Entry 5GQ9 (X-ray diffraction, 2.70 A resolution); this record covers chains B and E of the 6 polymer chains in the assembly.

[Chain B]
Protein: Thermus thermophilus Argonaute
From: Thermus thermophilus (strain HB27 / ATCC BAA-163 / DSM 7039)
Reference sequence: Q746M7 (Q746M7_THET2); residue numbers follow UniProt; this construct covers 1-685
Chain sequence (685 residues; row label = number of the first residue in the row):
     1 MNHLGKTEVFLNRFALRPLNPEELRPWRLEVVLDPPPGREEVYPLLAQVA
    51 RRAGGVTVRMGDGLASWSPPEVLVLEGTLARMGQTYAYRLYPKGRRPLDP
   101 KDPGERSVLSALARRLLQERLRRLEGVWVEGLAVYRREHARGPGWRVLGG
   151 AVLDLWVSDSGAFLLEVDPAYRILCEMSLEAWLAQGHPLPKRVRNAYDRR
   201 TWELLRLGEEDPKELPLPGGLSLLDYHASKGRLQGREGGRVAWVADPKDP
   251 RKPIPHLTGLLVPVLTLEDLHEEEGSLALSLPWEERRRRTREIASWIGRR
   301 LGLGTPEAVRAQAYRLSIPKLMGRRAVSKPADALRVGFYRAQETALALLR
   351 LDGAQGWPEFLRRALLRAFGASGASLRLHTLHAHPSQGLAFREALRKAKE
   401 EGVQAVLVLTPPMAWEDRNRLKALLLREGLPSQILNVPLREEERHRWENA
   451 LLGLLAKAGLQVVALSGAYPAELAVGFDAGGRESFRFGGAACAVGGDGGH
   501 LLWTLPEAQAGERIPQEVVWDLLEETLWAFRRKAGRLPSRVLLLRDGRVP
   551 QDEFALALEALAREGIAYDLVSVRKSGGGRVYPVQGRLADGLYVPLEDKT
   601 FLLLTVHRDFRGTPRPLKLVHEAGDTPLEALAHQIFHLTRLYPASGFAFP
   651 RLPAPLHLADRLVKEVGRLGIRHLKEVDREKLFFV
Not modelled in the structure: 1-2, 80-84, 271-275
Bound ions: Mg2+ site 1: Asp478, Asp546 (shared with 2 residues of chain F); Mg2+ site 2: Asp478, Asp660 (shared with 1 residue of chain F); Mg2+ site 3: Val685 (shared with DC1(E), DA3(E) of chain E)
Swiss-Prot annotation at these positions:
  - active site: Asp478, Glu512, Asp546, Asp660
  - binding site (Mn(2+)): Asp478, Asp546, Asp660, Val685
  - mutagenesis: Arg172 (R172A: Reduced cleavage of target RNA; further decreased when associated with A-548), Tyr197 (Y197A: No change in cleavage of target RNA; when associated with 226-AHASKGA-232), Tyr226 to Arg232 (No change in cleavage of target RNA), Arg232 (R232A: No change in cleavage of target RNA), Arg418 to Lys422 (No cleavage of target RNA), Lys422 (K422A: No cleavage of target RNA), Lys457 (K457A: No cleavage of target RNA; when associated with 418-ANRLA-422), Asp478 (D478A: No cleavage of target RNA. No cleavage of tDNA, no DNA associates with TtAgo in E.coli; when associated with A-546 ...), Glu512 (E512A: No cleavage of tDNA), Asp546 (D546A: No cleavage of target RNA. No cleavage of tDNA, no DNA associates with TtAgo in E.coli; when associated with A-478 ...), Arg548 (R548A: Poor cleavage of target RNA), Asp660 (D660A: Poor cleavage of target RNA. No cleavage of tDNA)

[Chain E]
Molecule: 21-nt DNA strand
Sequence (21 nucleotides; row label = number of the first residue in the row):
     1 CGAGGTAGTAGGTTGTATAGT
Not modelled in the structure: 17-21
Bound ions: Mg2+: DC1, DA3 (shared with Val685(B) of chain B)

[How chain B and chain E interact]
Residue-residue contacts - 70 pairs, chain B then chain E:
  Ala170(B) - DG8(E)  phosphate contact
  Tyr171(B) - DG8(E)  hydrogen bond to the phosphate
  Arg172(B) - DT9(E)  salt bridge to the phosphate
  Ile173(B) - DG8(E)  phosphate contact
  Ile173(B) - DT9(E)  hydrogen bond to the phosphate
  Arg192(B) - DA10(E)  phosphate contact
  Arg194(B) - DA10(E)  salt bridge to the phosphate
  Thr201(B) - DA10(E)  phosphate contact
  Thr201(B) - DG11(E)  hydrogen bond to the phosphate
  Val264(B) - DT9(E)  phosphate contact
  Val264(B) - DA10(E)  phosphate contact
  Leu265(B) - DT9(E)  sugar contact
  Thr266(B) - DT9(E)  sugar contact
  Leu267(B) - DA7(E)  base contact
  Leu267(B) - DG8(E)  sugar contact
  Leu279(B) - DA7(E)  sugar contact
  Leu279(B) - DG8(E)  sugar contact
  Ser280(B) - DT6(E)  phosphate contact
  Ser280(B) - DA7(E)  phosphate contact
  Leu281(B) - DA7(E)  hydrogen bond to the phosphate
  Arg286(B) - DA7(E)  salt bridge to the phosphate
  Pro412(B) - DC1(E)  base contact
  Met413(B) - DC1(E)  hydrogen bond to the base
  Ala414(B) - DC1(E)  base contact
  Trp415(B) - DC1(E)  base contact
  Arg418(B) - DC1(E)  salt bridge to the phosphate
  Lys422(B) - DC1(E)  salt bridge to the phosphate
  Ser432(B) - DC1(E)  phosphate contact
  Gln433(B) - DC1(E)  hydrogen bond to the phosphate
  Ile434(B) - DC1(E)  hydrogen bond to the phosphate
  Ile434(B) - DG2(E)  sugar contact
  Leu435(B) - DG2(E)  phosphate contact
  Asn436(B) - DC1(E)  base contact
  Asn436(B) - DG2(E)  hydrogen bond to the phosphate
  His445(B) - DG2(E)  base contact
  Arg446(B) - DG2(E)  salt bridge to the phosphate
  Asn449(B) - DG2(E)  hydrogen bond to the base
  Asn449(B) - DA3(E)  hydrogen bond to the sugar
  Lys457(B) - DC1(E)  salt bridge to the phosphate
  Gly511(B) - DT14(E)  phosphate contact
  Glu512(B) - DT13(E)  hydrogen bond to the phosphate
  Glu512(B) - DT14(E)  hydrogen bond to the phosphate
  Arg513(B) - DT14(E)  hydrogen bond to the phosphate
  Arg513(B) - DG15(E)  salt bridge to the phosphate
  Pro550(B) - DG15(E)  phosphate contact
  Gln551(B) - DG15(E)  hydrogen bond to the phosphate
  Arg580(B) - DA7(E)  salt bridge to the phosphate
  Val606(B) - DG5(E)  sugar contact
  Phe610(B) - DG4(E)  base contact
  Arg611(B) - DG5(E)  hydrogen bond to the sugar
  Arg611(B) - DT6(E)  sugar contact
  Thr613(B) - DT6(E)  sugar contact
  Thr613(B) - DA7(E)  hydrogen bond to the phosphate
  Pro614(B) - DT6(E)  phosphate contact
  Arg615(B) - DT6(E)  salt bridge to the phosphate
  Tyr642(B) - DG4(E)  phosphate contact
  Ala644(B) - DA3(E)  sugar contact
  Ser645(B) - DA3(E)  phosphate contact
  Ser645(B) - DG4(E)  sugar contact
  Phe647(B) - DG2(E)  base contact
  Ala648(B) - DG4(E)  sugar contact
  Pro650(B) - DG4(E)  phosphate contact
  Pro650(B) - DG5(E)  phosphate contact
  Arg651(B) - DG5(E)  hydrogen bond to the phosphate
  Arg651(B) - DT6(E)  salt bridge to the phosphate
  His657(B) - DG4(E)  salt bridge to the phosphate
  His657(B) - DG5(E)  phosphate contact
  Arg661(B) - DG4(E)  salt bridge to the phosphate
  Val685(B) - DC1(E)  phosphate contact
  Val685(B) - DA3(E)  phosphate contact
Interface residues without a listed pair, chain B (60 interface residues in all): Arg59, Pro411, Ala450, Arg486, Arg548, Gly612, Phe649, Leu652
Interface residues without a listed pair, chain E (15 interface residues in all): DT16

[In short]
Chain B and chain E form an interface of 60 and 15 residues respectively; the contacts include 17 hydrogen
bonds and 13 salt bridges. Among the polar pairs are Met413(B)-DC1(E), Asn449(B)-DG2(E) and Asn449(B)-DA3(E).
Chain B is Thermus thermophilus Argonaute (Thermus thermophilus (strain HB27 / ATCC BAA-163 / DSM 7039)) and
chain E is a 21-nt DNA strand; the structure, Crystal structure of Thermus thermophilus Argonaute in complex
with g1C siDNA and DNA target, was determined by X-ray diffraction.
